3ZLQ - chains B and D of the 4 polymer chains in the assembly; structure by X-ray diffraction, 2.10 A resolution.

[Chain B]
Protein: Beta-secretase 2
Source organism: Homo sapiens
Notes: EC 3.4.23.45; fragment: extracellular, residues 75-460
Reference sequence: Q9Y5Z0 (BACE2_HUMAN); residues 13-398 here correspond to UniProt positions 75-460 (UniProt number = residue number + 62)
Sequence (386 residues; numbered 13 to 398; the number before each row is that of its first residue):
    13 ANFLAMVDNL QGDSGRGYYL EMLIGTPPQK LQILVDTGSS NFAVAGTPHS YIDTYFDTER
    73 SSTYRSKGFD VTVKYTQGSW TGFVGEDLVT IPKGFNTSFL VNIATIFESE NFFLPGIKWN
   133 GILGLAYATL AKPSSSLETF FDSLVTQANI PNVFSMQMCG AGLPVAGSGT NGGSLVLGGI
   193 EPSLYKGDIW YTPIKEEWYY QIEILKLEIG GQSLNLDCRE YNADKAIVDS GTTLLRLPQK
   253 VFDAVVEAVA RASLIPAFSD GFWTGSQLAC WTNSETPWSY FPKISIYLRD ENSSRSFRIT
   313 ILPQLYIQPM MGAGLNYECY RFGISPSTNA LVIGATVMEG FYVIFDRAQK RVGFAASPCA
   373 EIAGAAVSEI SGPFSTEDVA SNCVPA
Not modelled in the structure: 13-14, 175-183, 268-271, 398
Differences from the reference sequence: engineered mutation Ala269 (Glu331 in Q9Y5Z0)
Disulfide bonds: Cys171-Cys371, Cys230-Cys395, Cys282-Cys331
Residues lining bound ligands: 6T9 (5-Ethoxy-pyridine-2-carboxylic acid [3-((R)-2-amino-5,5-difluoro-4-methyl-5,6-dihydro-4H-[1,3]oxazin-4-yl)-4-fluoro-phenyl]-amide): Asp25, Ser26, Gly27, Arg28, Gly29, Tyr30, Leu46, Asp48, Gly50, Ser51, Tyr87, Phe124, Trp131, Ile134, Asp241, Ser242, Gly243, Thr244, Thr245, Ala347
Swiss-Prot annotation at these positions:
  - active site: Asp48, Asp241
  - glycosylation (N-linked (GlcNAc...) asparagine): Asn108, Asn304

[Chain D]
Protein: XA4813
Source organism: Lama glama
Sequence (122 residues; row label = number of the first residue in the row):
   160 QVQLQESGGG LVQPGGSLRL SCAASGFTFS SAIMTWVRQA PGKGREWVST IGSDGSITTY
   220 ADSVKGRFTI SRDNARNTLY LQMNSLKPED TAVYYCTSAG RRGPGTQVTV SSHHHHHHEP
   280 EA
Not modelled in the structure: 272-281
Disulfide bonds: Cys181-Cys255

[Interface between chain B and chain D]
Residue-residue contacts (32):
  Thr75(B) - Ile216(D)
  Arg77(B) - Asp213(D)
  Arg77(B) - Ser215(D)  hydrogen bond
  Lys79(B) - Ser190(D)  hydrogen bond (side chain-backbone)
  Lys79(B) - Ile192(D)
  Phe81(B) - Ser190(D)
  Glu98(B) - Ser190(D)
  Glu98(B) - Ile192(D)
  Glu98(B) - Gly211(D)
  Glu98(B) - Ser212(D)  hydrogen bond (side chain-backbone)
  Leu112(B) - Gly211(D)
  Val113(B) - Ile192(D)
  Asn114(B) - Ile192(D)
  Ala140(B) - Arg260(D)
  Ser147(B) - Ala258(D)
  Ser147(B) - Arg260(D)  hydrogen bond (backbone-side chain)
  Ser148(B) - Val161(D)
  Ser148(B) - Phe186(D)
  Ser148(B) - Thr187(D)  hydrogen bond
  Ser148(B) - Ala258(D)
  Glu150(B) - Ser257(D)
  Glu150(B) - Ala258(D)  hydrogen bond (side chain-backbone)
  Asp154(B) - Gly259(D)
  Thr158(B) - Thr194(D)
  Thr158(B) - Val196(D)
  Thr158(B) - Trp206(D)
  Thr158(B) - Thr256(D)
  Gln159(B) - Trp206(D)
  Gln159(B) - Thr209(D)
  Asn161(B) - Arg204(D)
  Asn161(B) - Glu205(D)
  Asn161(B) - Trp206(D)  hydrogen bond (side chain-backbone)
Also at the interface, not in a pair above, chain B (18 interface residues in all): Leu100, Leu149
Also at the interface, not in a pair above, chain D (24 interface residues in all): Ala191, Ile210, Thr218

[In short]
The interface between chain B and chain D involves 18 residues on one side and 24 on the other, with 7
hydrogen bonds. Among the polar pairs are Arg77(B)-Ser215(D), Lys79(B)-Ser190(D) and Glu98(B)-Ser212(D). Bound
to chain B: compound 6T9.
Here chain B is Beta-secretase 2 (Homo sapiens) and chain D is XA4813 (Lama glama). Entry 3ZLQ (BACE2 xaperone
complex) was determined by X-ray diffraction.
